Entry 3ZQG (X-ray diffraction, 2.45 A resolution); this record covers chains A and C.

[Chain A]
Molecule: Tetracycline repressor protein class B from transposon TN10, tetracycline repressor protein class D
From: Escherichia coli
Reference sequence: chimeric construct of P04483, P0ACT4: residues 1-187 from P04483 (TETR2_ECOLX) positions 1-187 (same numbers); residues 188-208 from P0ACT4 positions 188-208 (same numbers)
Sequence (208 residues; each row starts with the number of its first residue):
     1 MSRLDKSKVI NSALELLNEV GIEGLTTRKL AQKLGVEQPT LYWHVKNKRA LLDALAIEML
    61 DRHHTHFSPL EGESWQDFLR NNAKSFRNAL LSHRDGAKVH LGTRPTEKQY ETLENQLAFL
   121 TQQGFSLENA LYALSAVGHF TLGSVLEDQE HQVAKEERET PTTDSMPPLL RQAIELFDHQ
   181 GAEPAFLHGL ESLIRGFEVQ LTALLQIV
Construct notes: conflict Ser68 (Cys in P04483), Asn88 (Cys in P04483), Thr121 (Cys in P04483), Ser144 (Cys in P04483)

[Chain C]
Molecule: Anti-inducer peptide TAP2
Sequence (16 residues; row label = number of the first residue in the row):
     1 TGERGRWQVW GLAKRC
Unresolved in the structure: 1-3

[Interface between chain A and chain C]
Pairs across the interface - 28 pairs, chain A then chain C:
  Leu60(A) - Lys14(C)
  His64(A) - Arg15(C)  hydrogen bond (side chain-backbone)
  His64(A) - Cys16(C)
  Phe86(A) - Arg15(C)
  His100(A) - Lys14(C)  hydrogen bond (backbone-side chain)
  Leu101(A) - Lys14(C)
  Gly102(A) - Lys14(C)
  Thr103(A) - Trp10(C)
  Thr103(A) - Lys14(C)  hydrogen bond (backbone-side chain)
  Arg104(A) - Trp10(C)
  Pro105(A) - Trp10(C)
  Pro105(A) - Ala13(C)  hydrophobic
  Pro105(A) - Lys14(C)
  Gln109(A) - Ala13(C)
  Gln109(A) - Lys14(C)  hydrogen bond (side chain-backbone)
  Gln109(A) - Cys16(C)  hydrogen bond (side chain-backbone)
  Tyr110(A) - Trp10(C)
  Tyr110(A) - Ala13(C)  hydrophobic
  Thr112(A) - Cys16(C)
  Leu113(A) - Leu12(C)  hydrophobic
  Leu113(A) - Cys16(C)
  Gln116(A) - Cys16(C)
  Leu131(A) - Leu12(C)  hydrophobic
  Leu134(A) - Arg15(C)  hydrogen bond (backbone-side chain)
  Ser135(A) - Leu12(C)
  Ser135(A) - Arg15(C)
  Gly138(A) - Arg15(C)
  His139(A) - Arg15(C)  hydrogen bond
Interface residues without a listed pair, chain A (21 interface residues in all): Phe67, Lys108
Interface residues without a listed pair, chain C (7 interface residues in all): Val9

[In short]
The interface between chain A and chain C involves 21 residues on one side and 7 on the other; the contacts
include 7 hydrogen bonds. Polar contacts include His64(A)-Arg15(C), His100(A)-Lys14(C) and Thr103(A)-Lys14(C).
Here chain A is Tetracycline repressor protein class B from transposon TN10, tetracycline repressor protein
class D (Escherichia coli) and chain C is Anti-inducer peptide TAP2. Entry 3ZQG (Structure of Tetracycline
repressor in complex with antiinducer peptide-TAP2) was determined by X-ray diffraction (same publication as
3ZQF, 3ZQH and 3ZQI).
